Entry 5NC6 (X-ray diffraction, 2.80 A resolution); this record covers chains A and B of the 4 polymer chains in the assembly.

== Chain A ==
Protein: Peptidoglycan N-acetylglucosamine deacetylase
From: Bacillus cereus
UniProtKB: A0A0A3VTA3 (A0A0A3VTA3_BACCE); numbering as in UniProt (aligned over 69-273)
Sequence (205 residues; row label = number of the first residue in the row):
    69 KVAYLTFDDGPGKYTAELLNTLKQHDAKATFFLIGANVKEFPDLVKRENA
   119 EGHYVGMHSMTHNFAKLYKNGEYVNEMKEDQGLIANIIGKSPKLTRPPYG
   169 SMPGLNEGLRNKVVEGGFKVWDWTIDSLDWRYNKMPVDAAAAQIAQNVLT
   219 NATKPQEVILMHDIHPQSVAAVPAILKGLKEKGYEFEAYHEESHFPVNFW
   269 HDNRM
Metal / ion sites: Zn2+: Asp77, His126, His130 (together with acetate ion)

== Chain B ==
Protein: Peptidoglycan N-acetylglucosamine deacetylase
From: Bacillus cereus
UniProtKB: A0A0A3VTA3 (A0A0A3VTA3_BACCE); numbering as in UniProt (aligned over 1-273)
Sequence (273 residues; row label = number of the first residue in the row):
     1 MEKALKIKQIVVVLIAIAAVAIGYYMFQSITSPAKAVAKQENVVQLASEQ
    51 PKVEMNKTAPSRFNGKERKVAYLTFDDGPGKYTAELLNTLKQHDAKATFF
   101 LIGANVKEFPDLVKRENAEGHYVGMHSMTHNFAKLYKNGEYVNEMKEDQG
   151 LIANIIGKSPKLTRPPYGSMPGLNEGLRNKVVEGGFKVWDWTIDSLDWRY
   201 NKMPVDAAAAQIAQNVLTNATKPQEVILMHDIHPQSVAAVPAILKGLKEK
   251 GYEFEAYHEESHFPVNFWHDNRM
Disordered / not traced: 1-67
Metal / ion sites: Zn2+: Asp77, His126, His130 (together with 3-naphthalen-1-yl-N-oxidanyl-propanamide)
Residues lining bound ligands: 3-naphthalen-1-yl-N-oxidanyl-propanamide (8SQ): Asp76, Asp77, His126, His130, Pro165, Pro166, Tyr167, Trp198, Leu228, His230

== How chain A and chain B interact ==
Contacting residue pairs (17; chain A residue first):
  Met170(A) - Lys202(B)
  Met170(A) - Met203(B)
  Met170(A) - Pro204(B)
  Glu175(A) - Tyr82(B)
  Glu175(A) - Ile232(B)
  Glu175(A) - His233(B)  salt bridge
  Arg178(A) - Val205(B)
  Asn179(A) - Lys81(B)
  Asn179(A) - Tyr82(B)  hydrogen bond
  Glu183(A) - Lys81(B)  salt bridge
  Phe267(A) - Pro204(B)
  Trp268(A) - Asn201(B)
  Trp268(A) - Met203(B)
  Trp268(A) - Pro204(B)
  Trp268(A) - Val205(B)  hydrogen bond (backbone-backbone)
  His269(A) - Pro204(B)
  His269(A) - Asp206(B)  salt bridge
Other interface residues (no listed pair), chain A (9 interface residues in all): Arg272
Other interface residues (no listed pair), chain B (12 interface residues in all): Pro234, Gln235

== Summary ==
Chain A and chain B form an interface of 9 and 12 residues respectively; the contacts include 2 hydrogen bonds
and 3 salt bridges. Polar pairs include Glu175(A)-His233(B), Glu183(A)-Lys81(B) and His269(A)-Asp206(B). Bound
to chain B: 3-naphthalen-1-yl-N-oxidanyl-propanamide.
Here chain A is Peptidoglycan N-acetylglucosamine deacetylase and chain B is Peptidoglycan N-acetylglucosamine
deacetylase, both from Bacillus cereus. Entry 5NC6 (Crystal structure of the polysaccharide deacetylase Bc1974
from Bacillus cereus in complex with (E)-N-hydroxy-3-(naphthalen-1-yl)prop-2-enamide) was determined by X-ray
diffraction.
